PDB entry 3FUU | X-ray diffraction, 1.53 A resolution | chain A

== Chain A ==
Protein: Dimethyladenosine transferase
From: Thermus thermophilus
Notes: EC 2.1.1.-
UniProtKB: Q5SM60 (KSGA_THET8); numbering as in UniProt (aligned over 1-271)
Sequence (271 residues; numbered 1 to 271; the number before each row is that of its first residue):
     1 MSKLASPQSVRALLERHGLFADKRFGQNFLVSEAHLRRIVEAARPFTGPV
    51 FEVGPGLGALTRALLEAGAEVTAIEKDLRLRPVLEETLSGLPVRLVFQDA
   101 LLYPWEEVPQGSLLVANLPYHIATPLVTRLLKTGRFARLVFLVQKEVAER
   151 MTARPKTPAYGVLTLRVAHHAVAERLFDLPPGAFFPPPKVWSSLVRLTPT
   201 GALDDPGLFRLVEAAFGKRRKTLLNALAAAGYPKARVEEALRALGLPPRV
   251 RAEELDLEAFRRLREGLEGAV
Unresolved in the structure: 1-5, 269-271
UniProt features mapped onto this chain:
  - binding site (S-adenosyl-L-methionine): Asn28, Leu30, Gly54, Glu75, Asp99, Asn117
Small-molecule neighbours: adenosine (ADN): Phe25, Gly26, Gln27, Asn28, Phe29, Val53, Gly54, Gly56, Ile74, Glu75, Lys76, Asp77, Leu80, Gln98, Asp99, Ala100, Asn117, Pro119, His121, Ile122
From the paper describing this entry:
  - binding site for adenosine: His121
  - conformationally variable residues (side-chain flip): Tyr120
  - catalytic residues: Leu118, Tyr120 (proposed by the authors, not directly observed)

== Summary ==
Ligands of chain A: adenosine. From UniProt: 6 S-adenosyl-L-methionine-binding residues. From the paper:
catalytic residues Leu118 and Tyr120; a binding site for adenosine at His121.
Chain A is Dimethyladenosine transferase (Thermus thermophilus); the structure, T. thermophilus 16S rRNA A1518
and A1519 methyltransferase (KsgA) in complex with Adenosine in space group ..., was determined by X-ray
diffraction (same publication as 3FUT, 3FUV, 3FUW and 3FUX).
